PDB entry 9QBJ | electron microscopy, 3.20 A resolution | chains E and G of the 8 polymer chains in the assembly

Chain E (and G):
Protein: Fab antibody 8D3_2_H-H6
From: Mus musculus
Notes: antibody fragment or engineered binder; chain G of this document is another copy of the same molecule, construct and numbering; everything in this record applies to it too
Amino-acid sequence (237 residues; row label = number of the first residue in the row):
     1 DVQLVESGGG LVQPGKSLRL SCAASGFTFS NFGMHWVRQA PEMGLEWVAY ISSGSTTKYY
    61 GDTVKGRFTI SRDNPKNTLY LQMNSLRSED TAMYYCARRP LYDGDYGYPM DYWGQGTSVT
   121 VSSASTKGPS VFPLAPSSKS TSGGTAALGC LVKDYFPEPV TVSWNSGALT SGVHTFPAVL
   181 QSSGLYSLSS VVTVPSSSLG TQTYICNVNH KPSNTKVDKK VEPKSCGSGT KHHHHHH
Not modelled in the structure: 137-145, 196-202, 224-237
Disulfides: Cys22-Cys96, Cys150-Cys206

How chain E and chain G interact:
Residue-residue contacts (19; chain E residue first):
  Thr28(E) - Tyr102(G)  hydrogen bond
  Asn31(E) - Tyr102(G)  hydrogen bond
  Phe32(E) - Tyr102(G)  hydrophobic
  Phe32(E) - Tyr106(G)
  Arg98(E) - Asp105(G)  salt bridge
  Arg98(E) - Tyr106(G)  hydrogen bond
  Pro100(E) - Tyr106(G)
  Leu101(E) - Tyr102(G)  hydrophobic
  Tyr102(E) - Thr28(G)  hydrogen bond
  Tyr102(E) - Asn31(G)  hydrogen bond
  Tyr102(E) - Phe32(G)  hydrophobic
  Tyr102(E) - Leu101(G)  hydrophobic
  Asp105(E) - Phe32(G)
  Asp105(E) - Arg98(G)  salt bridge
  Tyr106(E) - Phe32(G)
  Tyr106(E) - Arg98(G)
  Tyr106(E) - Pro100(G)
  Tyr106(E) - Leu101(G)
  Asp111(E) - Tyr106(G)  hydrogen bond
Other interface residues (no listed pair), chain E (11 interface residues in all): Phe27
Other interface residues (no listed pair), chain G (10 interface residues in all): Asp111

In short:
Chain E and chain G form an interface of 11 and 10 residues respectively; the contacts include 6 hydrogen
bonds and 2 salt bridges. Polar pairs include Arg98(E)-Asp105(G), Thr28(E)-Tyr102(G) and Asn31(E)-Tyr102(G).
Both chains are Fab antibody 8D3_2_H-H6 (Mus musculus). Entry 9QBJ (Legobody dimer) was determined by electron
microscopy.
